PDB entry 4QAA | X-ray diffraction, 2.70 A resolution | chains D and E of the 5 polymer chains in the assembly

[Chain D (and E)]
Molecule: Acetylcholine-binding protein
Organism: Lymnaea stagnalis
Notes: chain E of this document is another copy of the same molecule, construct and numbering; everything in this record applies to it too
Reference sequence: P58154 (ACHP_LYMST); residues 1-209 here correspond to UniProt positions 20-228 (UniProt number = residue number + 19)
Sequence (217 residues; row label = number of the first residue in the row; numbers below 1 keep their minus sign (Asp-7 is residue -7)):
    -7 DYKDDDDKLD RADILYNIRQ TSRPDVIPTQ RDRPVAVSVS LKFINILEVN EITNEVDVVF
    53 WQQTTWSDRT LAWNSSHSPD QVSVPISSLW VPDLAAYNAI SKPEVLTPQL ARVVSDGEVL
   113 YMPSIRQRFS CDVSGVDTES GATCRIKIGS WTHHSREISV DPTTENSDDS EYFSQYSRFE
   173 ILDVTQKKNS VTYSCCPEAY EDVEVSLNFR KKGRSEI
Not modelled in the structure: 206-209 (chain E: 156-158, 185-189, 206-209)
Sequence notes: expression tag (-7 to 0)
Disulfides: Cys123-Cys136, Cys187-Cys188
Covalent attachments: N-acetylglucosamine (NAG) linked to Asn66
Residues lining bound ligands:
  - KK1 (6-(4-methoxyphenyl)-N~4~-octylpyrimidine-2,4-diamine), molecule 1: Ile36, Trp53, Leu102, Ala103, Arg104, Leu112, Tyr113, Met114, Tyr164, Ser166
  - KK1, molecule 2: Tyr89, Asn90, Ser142, Trp143, Thr144, Val183, Tyr185, Cys187, Cys188, Tyr192
Curated features (UniProtKB/Swiss-Prot):
  - glycosylation: Asn66 (N-linked (GlcNAc...) asparagine)
Reported in the primary citation:
  - binding site for KK1: Trp53, Tyr89, Leu102, Leu112, Met114, Ser142, Trp143, Thr144, Tyr164, Tyr185, Tyr192
  - conformationally variable residues (domain motion, helix shift, loop rearrangement, side-chain flip): Tyr8 to Ser14, Gln22 to Asp24, Glu43 to Ile44, Trp53, Arg61 to His69, Tyr89, Met114, Thr156 to Ser162, Tyr164, Ser182 to Tyr185

[Chain D / chain E interface]
Pairs across the interface (62):
  Arg15(D) with Lys0(E); Leu1(E); Ala4(E)
  Asp17(D) with Leu7(E); Arg11(E), salt bridge; Pro77(E)
  Val18(D) with Lys0(E); Arg3(E); Ala4(E), hydrophobic
  Ile19(D) with Lys0(E); Arg3(E)
  Pro20(D) with Lys0(E)
  Thr21(D) with Asp-2(E), hydrogen bond (side chain-backbone); Lys0(E)
  Asp24(D) with Lys-5(E); Asp-4(E); Asp-2(E)
  Arg25(D) with Asp-2(E)
  Pro26(D) with Asp-2(E)
  Ile44(D) with Arg170(E), hydrogen bond (backbone-side chain)
  Asn46(D) with Tyr168(E), hydrogen bond (side chain-backbone); Arg170(E)
  Asp85(D) with Pro100(E); Leu102(E)
  Leu86(D) with Pro100(E)
  Ala87(D) with Pro100(E)
  Ala91(D) with Leu98(E)
  Ile92(D) with Arg118(E), hydrogen bond (backbone-side chain)
  Ser93(D) with Leu98(E)
  Lys94(D) with Glu96(E), hydrogen bond (backbone-side chain); Val97(E); Leu98(E)
  Ser122(D) with Asn37(E), hydrogen bond; Ser166(E); Tyr168(E)
  Cys123(D) with Tyr168(E), hydrophobic
  Asp124(D) with Tyr168(E)
  Arg137(D) with Tyr168(E), hydrogen bond
  Trp143(D) with Trp53(E); Thr99(E); Pro100(E); Met114(E), hydrogen bond (side chain-backbone)
  Thr144(D) with Ser75(E), hydrogen bond; Leu102(E); Arg104(E), hydrogen bond (backbone-side chain)
  His145(D) with Ser75(E), hydrogen bond; Arg104(E)
  His146(D) with Asp-3(E); Gln73(E); Arg104(E)
  Arg148(D) with Tyr-6(E); Asp-2(E)
  Glu149(D) with Asp-2(E); Arg3(E), salt bridge; Arg104(E), salt bridge
  Tyr185(D) with Trp53(E), hydrophobic; Glu163(E), hydrogen bond (side chain-backbone); Tyr164(E)
  Ser186(D) with Glu163(E), hydrogen bond; Tyr164(E)
  Cys187(D) with Tyr164(E)
  Glu190(D) with Tyr-6(E)
Other interface residues (no listed pair), chain D (36 interface residues in all): Thr45, Glu47, Tyr89, Pro95
Other interface residues (no listed pair), chain E (36 interface residues in all): Asp-1, Ile36, Leu39, Gln55, Ser116, Gln167

[Summary]
Chain D and chain E each contribute 36 residues to their interface; the contacts include 13 hydrogen bonds and
3 salt bridges. Polar pairs include Asp17(D)-Arg11(E), Glu149(D)-Arg3(E) and Glu149(D)-Arg104(E). The paper
reports a binding site for KK1 at Trp53(D), Tyr89(D) and Leu102(D) among others; conformational variability at
Tyr8(D), Gln22(D) and Glu43(D) among others.
Chain D and chain E are both Acetylcholine-binding protein (Lymnaea stagnalis); the structure, X-RAY STRUCTURE
OF ACETYLCHOLINE BINDING PROTEIN (ACHBP) IN COMPLEX WITH 6-(4-Methoxyphenyl)-N4-octylpyrimidine-2,4-diamine,
was determined by X-ray diffraction together with 4QAB and 4QAC from the same study.
